5IJO - chains C and G of the 26 polymer chains in the assembly; structure by electron microscopy, 21.40 A resolution (very low resolution: no residue pairs are listed; an interface is given only as per-side residue counts).

Chain C:
Name: Nuclear pore complex protein Nup93
From: Homo sapiens
UniProt: Q8N1F7 (NUP93_HUMAN); residues 1-819 here = UniProt positions 1-819
Amino-acid sequence (819 residues; numbered 1 to 819; the number before each row is that of its first residue):
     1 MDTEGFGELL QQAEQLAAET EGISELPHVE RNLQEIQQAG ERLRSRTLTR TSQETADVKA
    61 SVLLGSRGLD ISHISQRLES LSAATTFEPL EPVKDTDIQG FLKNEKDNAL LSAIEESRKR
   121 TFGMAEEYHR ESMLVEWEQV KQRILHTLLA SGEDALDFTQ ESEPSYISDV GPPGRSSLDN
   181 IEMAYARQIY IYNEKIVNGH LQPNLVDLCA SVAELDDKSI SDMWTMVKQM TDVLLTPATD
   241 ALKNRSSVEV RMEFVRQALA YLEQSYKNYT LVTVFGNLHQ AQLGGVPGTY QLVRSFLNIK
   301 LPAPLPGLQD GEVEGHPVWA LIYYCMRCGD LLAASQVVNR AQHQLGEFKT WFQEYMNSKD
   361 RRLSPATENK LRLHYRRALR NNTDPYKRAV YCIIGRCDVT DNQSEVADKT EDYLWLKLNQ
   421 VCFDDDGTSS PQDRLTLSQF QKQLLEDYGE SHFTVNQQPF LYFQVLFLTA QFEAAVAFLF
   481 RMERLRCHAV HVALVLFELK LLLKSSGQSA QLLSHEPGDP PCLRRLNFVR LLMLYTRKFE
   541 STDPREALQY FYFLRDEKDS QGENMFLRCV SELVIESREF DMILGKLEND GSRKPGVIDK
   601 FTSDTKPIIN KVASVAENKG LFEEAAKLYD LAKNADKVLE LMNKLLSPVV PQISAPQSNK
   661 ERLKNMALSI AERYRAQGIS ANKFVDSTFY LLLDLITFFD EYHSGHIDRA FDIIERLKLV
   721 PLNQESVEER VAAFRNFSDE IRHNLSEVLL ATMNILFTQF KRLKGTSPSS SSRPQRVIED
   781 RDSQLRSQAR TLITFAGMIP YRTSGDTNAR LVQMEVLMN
Unresolved in the structure: 43-172, 235-249, 280-281, 456-458, 505-521, 766-777, 816-819
UniProt features mapped onto this chain:
  - modified residue: T49 (Phosphothreonine), S52 (Phosphoserine), S66 (Phosphoserine), S72 (Phosphoserine), S75 (Phosphoserine), S80 (Phosphoserine), S430 (Phosphoserine), S767 (Phosphoserine)

Chain G:
Name: Nucleoporin p58/p45
From: Homo sapiens
UniProt: Q9BVL2 (NUP58_HUMAN); residue numbers follow UniProt; this construct covers 1-599
Amino-acid sequence (599 residues; numbered 1 to 599; the number before each row is that of its first residue):
     1 MSTGFSFGSG TLGSTTVAAG GTSTGGVFSF GTGASSNPSV GLNFGNLGST STPATTSAPS
    61 SGFGTGLFGS KPATGFTLGG TNTGIATTIT TGLTLGTPAT TSAATTGFSL GFNKPAASAT
   121 PFALPITSTS ASGLTLSSAL TSTPAASTGF TLNNLGGTTA TTTTASTGLS LGGALAGLGG
   181 SLFQSTNTGT SGLGQNALGL TLGTTAATST AGNEGLGGID FSSSSDKKSD KTGTRPEDSK
   241 ALKDENLPPV ICQDVENLQK FVKEQKQVQE EISRMSSKAM LKVQEDIKAL KQLLSLAANG
   301 IQRNTLNIDK LKIETAQELK NAEIALRTQK TPPGLQHEYA APADYFRILV QQFEVQLQQY
   361 RQQIEELENH LATQANNSHI TPQDLSMAMQ KIYQTFVALA AQLQSIHENV KVLKEQYLGY
   421 RKMFLGDAVD VFETRRAEAK KWQNTPRVTT GPTPFSTMPN AAAVAMAATL TQQQQPATGP
   481 QPSLGVSFGT PFGSGIGTGL QSSGLGSSNL GGFGTSSGFG CSTTGASTFG FGTTNKPSGS
   541 LSAGFGSSST SGFNFSNPGI TASAGLTFGV SNPASAGFGT GGQLLQLKKP PAGNKRGKR
Unresolved in the structure: 1-247, 419-599
UniProt features mapped onto this chain:
  - modified residue: T331 (Phosphothreonine)

How chain C and chain G interact:
At this resolution (21 A) residue pairs are not listed: 5 residues of chain C and 4 of chain G lie at the interface.

In short:
Chain C and chain G form an interface of 5 and 4 residues respectively.
Chain C is Nuclear pore complex protein Nup93 and chain G is Nucleoporin p58/p45, both from Homo sapiens; the
structure, Alternative composite structure of the inner ring of the human nuclear pore complex (16 copies of
..., was determined by electron microscopy, deposited together with 5IJN.
